7CUW - chains B and D of the 4 polymer chains in the assembly; structure by electron microscopy, 2.63 A resolution.

Chain B:
Name: Cytochrome bo(3) ubiquinol oxidase subunit 2
From: Escherichia coli
UniProt: P0ABJ1 (CYOA_ECOLI); residues 1-291 here correspond to UniProt positions 25-315 (UniProt number = residue number + 24)
Chain sequence (291 residues; numbered 1 to 291; the number before each row is that of its first residue):
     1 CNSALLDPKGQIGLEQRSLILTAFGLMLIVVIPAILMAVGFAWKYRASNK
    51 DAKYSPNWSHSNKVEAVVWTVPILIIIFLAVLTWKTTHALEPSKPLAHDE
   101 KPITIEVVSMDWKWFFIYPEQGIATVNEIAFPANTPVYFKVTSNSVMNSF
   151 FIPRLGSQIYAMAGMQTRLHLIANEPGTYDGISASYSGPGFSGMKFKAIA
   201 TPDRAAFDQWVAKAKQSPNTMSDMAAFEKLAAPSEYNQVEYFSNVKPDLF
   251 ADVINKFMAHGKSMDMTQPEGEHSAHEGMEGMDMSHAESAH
Unresolved in the structure: 260-291
Curated features (UniProtKB/Swiss-Prot):
  - lipidation: Cys-1 (N-palmitoyl cysteine)
Small-molecule neighbours: heme o (HEO): Met-27, Val-30, Val-31, Ala-34, Pro-72, Ile-75, Ile-76

Chain D:
Name: Cytochrome bo(3) ubiquinol oxidase subunit 4
From: Escherichia coli
UniProt: P0ABJ6 (CYOD_ECOLI); residue numbers follow UniProt; this construct covers 1-109
Chain sequence (109 residues; numbered 1 to 109; the number before each row is that of its first residue):
     1 MSHSTDHSGASHGSVKTYMTGFILSIILTVIPFWMVMTGAASPAVILGTI
    51 LAMAVVQVLVHLVCFLHMNTKSDEGWNMTAFVFTVLIIAILVVGSIWIMW
   101 NLNYNMMMH
Unresolved in the structure: 1-12

How chain B and chain D interact:
Contacting residue pairs - 7 pairs, chain B then chain D:
  Met-165(B) with Met-106(D), hydrophobic
  Gln-166(B) with Met-106(D); Met-107(D); Met-108(D)
  Thr-167(B) with Met-106(D)
  Arg-168(B) with His-109(D), hydrogen bond
  Ala-251(B) with Met-108(D), hydrophobic
Other interface residues (no listed pair), chain B (8 interface residues in all): Tyr-138, Met-162, Ile-254
Other interface residues (no listed pair), chain D (5 interface residues in all): Asn-105

In short:
8 residues of chain B and 5 residues of chain D are in contact, with 1 hydrogen bond. Its one hydrogen-bonded
contact is Arg-168(B)/His-109(D). Chain B binds heme o.
Chain B is Cytochrome bo(3) ubiquinol oxidase subunit 2 and chain D is Cytochrome bo(3) ubiquinol oxidase
subunit 4, both from Escherichia coli; the structure, Ubiquinol Binding Site of Cytochrome bo3 from
Escherichia coli, was determined by electron microscopy (same publication as 7N9Z, 7CUB and 7CUQ).
